Entry 6L6K (X-ray diffraction, 1.80 A resolution); this record covers chains A and B.

== Chain A ==
Molecule: Retinoic acid receptor RXR-alpha
Source organism: Homo sapiens
Reference sequence: P19793 (RXRA_HUMAN); residue numbers follow UniProt; this construct covers 224-462
Amino-acid sequence (243 residues; row label = number of the first residue in the row):
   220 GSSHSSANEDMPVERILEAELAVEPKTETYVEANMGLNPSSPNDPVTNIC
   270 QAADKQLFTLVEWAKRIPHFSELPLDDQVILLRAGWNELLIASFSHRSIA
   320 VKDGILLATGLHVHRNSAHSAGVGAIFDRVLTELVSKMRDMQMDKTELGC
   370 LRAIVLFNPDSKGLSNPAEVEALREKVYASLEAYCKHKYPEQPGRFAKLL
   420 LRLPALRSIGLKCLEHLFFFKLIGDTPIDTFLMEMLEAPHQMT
Not modelled in the structure: 220-228, 244-262, 458-462
Construct notes: expression tag (220-223)
Bound ions: Ca2+ near Glu434 (its only coordinating residue here)
Residues lining bound ligands: 9HF (1-(3,5,5,8,8-pentamethyl-6,7-dihydronaphthalen-2-yl)benzotriazole-5-carboxylic acid): Val265, Ile268, Ala271, Ala272, Gln275, Trp305, Asn306, Leu309, Phe313, Arg316, Ile324, Leu325, Leu326, Ala327, Val342, Ile345, Phe346, Val349, Cys432, His435, Leu436, Phe439
Curated features (UniProtKB/Swiss-Prot):
  - region: Arg348 to Gly368 (Required for nuclear export)
  - binding site (9-cis-retinoate): Arg316, Ala327
  - binding site (all-trans-retinoate): Arg316, Ala327
  - modified residue (Phosphoserine): Ser259, Ser260
  - mutagenesis: Val280 (V280A: Abolished ubiquitination and degradation by UBR5), Glu352 to Thr462 (No impact on acetylation by EP300), Met357 to Met360 (Abolishes nuclear export), Leu418 to Leu430 (Abolishes nuclear localization), Glu434 (E434N/Q/K/A: As a heterodimer with NR1H4, impairs interaction with coactivator NCOA1. Impairs transcriptional activity)

== Chain B ==
Molecule: Nuclear receptor coactivator 1
Notes: EC 2.3.1.48
Amino-acid sequence (12 residues; row label = number of the first residue in the row):
   687 HKILHRLLQEGS
Not modelled in the structure: 696-698

== Chain A / chain B interface ==
Residue-residue contacts (26):
  Phe277(A) with Leu693(B), hydrophobic
  Val280(A) with Leu690(B), hydrophobic; Leu693(B); Leu694(B), hydrophobic
  Lys284(A) with Leu693(B), hydrogen bond (side chain-backbone); Leu694(B); Gln695(B), hydrogen bond (side chain-backbone)
  Leu294(A) with His691(B); Leu694(B), hydrophobic
  Gln297(A) with Leu694(B)
  Val298(A) with His687(B); Leu690(B); His691(B); Leu694(B), hydrophobic
  Leu301(A) with Leu690(B), hydrophobic; Leu694(B), hydrophobic
  Arg302(A) with His687(B), hydrogen bond; Leu690(B)
  Thr449(A) with Ile689(B)
  Phe450(A) with Ile689(B); Leu693(B), hydrophobic
  Glu453(A) with His687(B); Lys688(B), hydrogen bond (side chain-backbone); Ile689(B), hydrogen bond (side chain-backbone); Leu690(B), hydrogen bond (side chain-backbone)
  Ala457(A) with His687(B)
Other interface residues (no listed pair), chain A (15 interface residues in all): Glu281, Phe289, Met454

== Overview ==
15 residues of chain A and 8 residues of chain B are in contact, with 6 hydrogen bonds. Polar contacts include
Lys284(A)-Leu693(B), Lys284(A)-Gln695(B) and Arg302(A)-His687(B). Chain A binds compound 9HF.
Chain A is Retinoic acid receptor RXR-alpha (Homo sapiens) and chain B is Nuclear receptor coactivator 1; the
structure, Crystal structure of dimeric RXRalpha-LBD complexed with partial agonist CBt-PMN and SRC1, was
determined by X-ray diffraction.
